Entry 7KAQ (electron microscopy, 4.00 A resolution); this record covers chains A and C of the 7 polymer chains in the assembly.

# Chain A
Name: Protein transport protein SEC61
From: Saccharomyces cerevisiae BY4741
Notes: engineered mutation(s): M90L/T185I/M294I/M450L
UniProtKB: P32915 (SC61A_YEAST); numbering as in UniProt (aligned over 1-480)
Sequence (480 residues; row label = number of the first residue in the row):
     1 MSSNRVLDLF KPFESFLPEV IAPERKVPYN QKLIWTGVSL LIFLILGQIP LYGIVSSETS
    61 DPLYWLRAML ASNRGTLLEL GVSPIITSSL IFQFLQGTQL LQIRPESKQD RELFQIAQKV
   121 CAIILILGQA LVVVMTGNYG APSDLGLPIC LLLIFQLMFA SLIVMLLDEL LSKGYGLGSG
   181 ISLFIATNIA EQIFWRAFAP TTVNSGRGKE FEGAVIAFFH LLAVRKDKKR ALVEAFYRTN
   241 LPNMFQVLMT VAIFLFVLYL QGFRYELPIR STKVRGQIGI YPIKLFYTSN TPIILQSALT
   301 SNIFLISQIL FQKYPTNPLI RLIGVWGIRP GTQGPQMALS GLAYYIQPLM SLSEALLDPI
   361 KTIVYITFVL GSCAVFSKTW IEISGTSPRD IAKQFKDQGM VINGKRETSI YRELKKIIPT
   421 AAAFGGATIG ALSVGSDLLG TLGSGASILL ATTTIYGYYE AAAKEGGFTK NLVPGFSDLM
Disordered / not traced: 1-11, 56-62, 143-146, 329-335, 469-480
Differences from the reference sequence: variant L90 (Met in P32915), I185 (Thr in P32915), I294 (Met in P32915), L450 (Met in P32915)
Swiss-Prot annotation at these positions:
  - mutagenesis: K273 (K273P/G: Severe growth defect), R275 (R275D/G/P/Q/Y: Severe growth defect; R275E/F/V: Severe growth defect; lowers SRP-dependent and SRP-independent translocation), G276 (G276P: Severe growth defect), K405 (K405D/E/P: Severe growth defect), R406 (R406D: Severe growth defect; lowers SRP-dependent translocation; R406E: Severe growth defect; lowers SRP-dependent and SRP-independent translocation; R406H/W: Severe growth defect)

# Chain C
Name: Protein transport protein SSS1
From: Saccharomyces cerevisiae BY4741
UniProtKB: P35179 (SC61G_YEAST); residue numbers follow UniProt; this construct covers 1-80
Sequence (80 residues; each row starts with the number of its first residue):
     1 MARASEKGEE KKQSNNQVEK LVEAPVEFVR EGTQFLAKCK KPDLKEYTKI VKAVGIGFIA
    61 VGIIGYAIKL IHIPIRYVIV
Disordered / not traced: 1-25

# Chain A / chain C interface
Residue-residue contacts - 43 pairs, chain A then chain C:
  L40(A) with V61(C), hydrophobic
  L41(A) with I68(C), hydrophobic
  L44(A) with G65(C); I68(C)
  I45(A) with H72(C)
  Q48(A) with I68(C); K69(C); H72(C); R76(C), hydrogen bond
  T187(A) with V61(C)
  A190(A) with F58(C), hydrophobic
  E191(A) with G65(C); K69(C)
  F194(A) with G62(C); I63(C), hydrophobic
  W195(A) with Y66(C), hydrophobic; K69(C); I73(C), hydrophobic
  F198(A) with Y66(C), hydrogen bond (backbone-side chain)
  P200(A) with Y66(C)
  L255(A) with Y47(C), hydrogen bond (backbone-side chain); V51(C), hydrophobic
  L258(A) with V51(C), hydrophobic; V54(C), hydrophobic
  Y259(A) with P42(C); Y47(C), hydrophobic
  G262(A) with K40(C); P42(C)
  F263(A) with K41(C)
  R264(A) with C39(C); K40(C), hydrogen bond (backbone-backbone); E46(C), salt bridge
  Y265(A) with K38(C)
  E266(A) with K40(C), salt bridge
  L285(A) with F35(C), hydrophobic
  A421(A) with F35(C), hydrophobic
  F424(A) with G32(C); L36(C), hydrophobic
  A451(A) with F58(C), hydrophobic
  I455(A) with V54(C), hydrophobic; F58(C), hydrophobic
  Y459(A) with I50(C); A53(C), hydrophobic
Interface residues without a listed pair, chain A (32 interface residues in all): P50, A199, F254, T420, A423, Y456
Interface residues without a listed pair, chain C (32 interface residues in all): F28, E31, G57, I59, I64, L70, V80

# Overview
Chain A and chain C each contribute 32 residues to their interface; the contacts include 4 hydrogen bonds and
2 salt bridges. Polar contacts include R264(A)-E46(C), E266(A)-K40(C) and Q48(A)-R76(C). UniProt lists 5
mutagenesis sites on chain A.
Chain A is Protein transport protein SEC61 and chain C is Protein transport protein SSS1, both from
Saccharomyces cerevisiae BY4741; the structure, Cryo-EM structure of the Sec complex from S. cerevisiae, Sec61
pore mutant, class with Sec62, conformation ..., was determined by electron microscopy together with 7KAH,
7KAI, 7KAJ, 7KAK, 7KAL, 7KAM and 8 further entries from the same study.
